4D7V - chain A; structure by X-ray diffraction, 1.90 A resolution.

[Chain A]
Protein: Endoglucanase II
Source organism: Neurospora crassa (STRAIN atcc 24698 / 74-OR23-1A / cbs 708.71 / dsm 1257 / fgsc 987)
Notes: fragment: aa9, residues 17-243
UniProt: Q7SHI8 (Q7SHI8_NEUCR); residues 1-227 here correspond to UniProt positions 17-243 (UniProt number = residue number + 16)
Sequence (227 residues; row label = number of the first residue in the row):
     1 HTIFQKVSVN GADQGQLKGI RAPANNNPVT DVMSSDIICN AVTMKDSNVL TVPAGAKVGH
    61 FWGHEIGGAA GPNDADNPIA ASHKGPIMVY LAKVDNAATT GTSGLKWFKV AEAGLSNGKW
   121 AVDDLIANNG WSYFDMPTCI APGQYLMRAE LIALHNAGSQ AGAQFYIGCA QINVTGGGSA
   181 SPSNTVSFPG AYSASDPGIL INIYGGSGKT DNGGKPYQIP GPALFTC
Curated features (UniProtKB/Swiss-Prot):
  - binding site (Cu(2+)): His-1, His-83, Tyr-166
  - binding site (O2): His-155, Gln-164
  - glycosylation: Asn-173 (N-linked (GlcNAc...) asparagine)
Disulfide bonds: Cys-39/Cys-169, Cys-139/Cys-227
Bound ions: Zn2+ site 1: His-1, His-83 (together with acetate ion); Zn2+ site 2 near His-64 (its only coordinating residue here); Zn2+ site 3 near Asp-74 (its only coordinating residue here)
Reported in the primary citation:
  - Zn2+ coordination: His-1, His-64, Asp-74, His-83
  - conformationally variable residues (loop rearrangement): His-64 to Pro-78, Tyr-166

[Overview]
His-1 and His-83 coordinate Zn2+ site 1. UniProt lists 3 Cu2+-binding residues and O2-binding residues His-155
and Gln-164. From the paper: Zn2+ coordination by His-1, His-64 and Asp-74 among others; conformational
variability at His-64 and Tyr-166.
Chain A is Endoglucanase II (Neurospora crassa (STRAIN atcc 24698 / 74-OR23-1A / cbs 708.71 / dsm 1257 / fgsc
987)); the structure, The structure of the catalytic domain of NcLPMO9C from the filamentous fungus Neurospora
crassa, was determined by X-ray diffraction together with 4D7U from the same study.
